5LOB - chains D and F of the 7 polymer chains in the assembly; structure by X-ray diffraction, 3.30 A resolution.

[Chain D (and F)]
Protein: Synaptosomal-associated protein 25
Source organism: Rattus norvegicus
Notes: fragment: N-terminal helix; chain F of this document is another copy of the same molecule, construct and numbering; everything in this record applies to it too
Reference sequence: P60881 (SNP25_RAT), isoform P60881-2; numbering as in UniProt (aligned over 7-82)
Amino-acid sequence (100 residues; numbered -17 to 82; the number before each row is that of its first residue; numbers below 1 keep their minus sign (UNK-17 is residue -17); X marks 5 residues of unknown identity (built as UNK)):
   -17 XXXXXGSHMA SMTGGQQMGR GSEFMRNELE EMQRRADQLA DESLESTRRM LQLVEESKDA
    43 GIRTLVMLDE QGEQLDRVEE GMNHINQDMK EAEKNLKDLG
Not modelled in the structure: -17 to -5, 81-82 (chain F: -12 to -1)
Construct notes: expression tag (-12 to 6)

[Chain D / chain F interface]
Residue-residue contacts - 62 pairs, chain D then chain F:
  Glu10(D) - Leu81(F)
  Glu13(D) - Leu81(F)
  Arg17(D) - Asn77(F)
  Arg17(D) - Leu78(F)
  Arg17(D) - Leu81(F)
  Ala18(D) - Leu78(F)  hydrophobic
  Leu21(D) - Ala74(F)  hydrophobic
  Leu21(D) - Glu75(F)
  Leu21(D) - Leu78(F)  hydrophobic
  Glu24(D) - Asp70(F)
  Ser25(D) - Met71(F)
  Ser28(D) - Ile67(F)
  Ser28(D) - Met71(F)
  Arg31(D) - Ile67(F)
  Arg31(D) - Asp70(F)  salt bridge
  Met32(D) - Met64(F)  hydrophobic
  Met32(D) - Ile67(F)  hydrophobic
  Leu35(D) - Gln56(F)
  Leu35(D) - Arg59(F)
  Leu35(D) - Val60(F)
  Leu35(D) - Gly63(F)
  Val36(D) - Val60(F)  hydrophobic
  Glu38(D) - Gln56(F)
  Ser39(D) - Gln56(F)
  Ser39(D) - Leu57(F)
  Ser39(D) - Val60(F)
  Ala42(D) - Glu52(F)
  Ala42(D) - Gln53(F)
  Gly43(D) - Gln53(F)
  Arg45(D) - Met49(F)
  Arg45(D) - Glu52(F)  salt bridge
  Thr46(D) - Met49(F)  hydrogen bond (side chain-backbone)
  Thr46(D) - Leu50(F)
  Thr46(D) - Gln53(F)
  Met49(D) - Arg45(F)
  Met49(D) - Thr46(F)  hydrogen bond (backbone-side chain)
  Met49(D) - Met49(F)  hydrophobic
  Gln53(D) - Ala42(F)
  Gln53(D) - Gly43(F)
  Gln53(D) - Thr46(F)  hydrogen bond
  Gln56(D) - Leu35(F)  hydrogen bond (side chain-backbone)
  Gln56(D) - Glu38(F)
  Gln56(D) - Ser39(F)
  Leu57(D) - Ser39(F)
  Val60(D) - Leu35(F)
  Val60(D) - Ser39(F)
  Gly63(D) - Leu35(F)
  Met64(D) - Met32(F)  hydrophobic
  His66(D) - Arg31(F)  hydrogen bond
  Ile67(D) - Ser28(F)
  Ile67(D) - Arg31(F)
  Ile67(D) - Met32(F)  hydrophobic
  Asp70(D) - Arg31(F)  salt bridge
  Met71(D) - Glu24(F)
  Met71(D) - Ser25(F)
  Met71(D) - Ser28(F)  hydrogen bond
  Ala74(D) - Leu21(F)
  Glu75(D) - Leu21(F)
  Asn77(D) - Arg17(F)
  Asn77(D) - Gln20(F)
  Leu78(D) - Arg17(F)
  Leu78(D) - Leu21(F)  hydrophobic
Interface residues without a listed pair, chain D (36 interface residues in all): Leu50, Arg59, Asp80
Interface residues without a listed pair, chain F (36 interface residues in all): Met14, Ala18, Val36

[In short]
Chain D and chain F each contribute 36 residues to their interface; the contacts include 6 hydrogen bonds and
3 salt bridges. Among the polar pairs are Arg31(D)-Asp70(F), Arg45(D)-Glu52(F) and Thr46(D)-Met49(F).
Both chains are Synaptosomal-associated protein 25 (Rattus norvegicus). Entry 5LOB (Structure of the
Ca2+-bound Rabphilin3A C2B- SNAP25 complex (C2 space group)) was determined by X-ray diffraction, deposited
together with 5LO8 and 5LOW.
